Entry 1G5J (solution NMR); this record covers chains A and B.

# Chain A
Molecule: Apoptosis regulator bcl-X
Organism: Homo sapiens
UniProt: Q07817 (BCLX_HUMAN); residues 5-213 here correspond to UniProt positions 1-209 (UniProt number = residue number - 4)
Chain sequence (175 residues; each row starts with the number of its first residue; note: 40 numbers in that range are skipped by the numbering (no residue carries them; nothing is unmodelled there)):
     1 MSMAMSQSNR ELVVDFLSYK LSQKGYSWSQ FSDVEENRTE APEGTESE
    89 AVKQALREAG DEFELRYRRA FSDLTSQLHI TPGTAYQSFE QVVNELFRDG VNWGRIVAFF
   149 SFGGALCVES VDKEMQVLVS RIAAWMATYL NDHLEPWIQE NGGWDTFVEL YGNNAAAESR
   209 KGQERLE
Sequence notes: cloning artifact (1-4, 214-215)
Swiss-Prot annotation at these positions:
  - motif: Ser-8 to Trp-28 (BH4), Val-90 to Arg-104 (BH3), Glu-133 to Gly-152 (BH1), Pro-184 to Tyr-199 (BH2)

# Chain B
Molecule: Bad protein
UniProt: Q92934 (BAD_HUMAN); residues 301-325 here correspond to UniProt positions 140-164 (UniProt number = residue number - 161)
Chain sequence (25 residues; row label = number of the first residue in the row):
   301 NLWAAQRYGR ELRRMSDEFV DSFKK
Sequence notes: engineered mutation Val-320 (Glu159 in Q07817), Asp-321 (Gly160 in Q07817), Lys-325 (Gly164 in Q07817)

# Interface between chain A and chain B
Pairs across the interface (38; chain A residue first):
  Ala-97(A) / Phe-319(B)
  Glu-100(A) / Phe-319(B)
  Phe-101(A) / Leu-312(B)
  Phe-101(A) / Met-315(B)
  Phe-101(A) / Ser-316(B)
  Phe-101(A) / Phe-319(B)
  Arg-104(A) / Glu-318(B)
  Tyr-105(A) / Met-315(B)
  Ala-108(A) / Tyr-308(B)
  Ala-108(A) / Leu-312(B)
  Leu-112(A) / Tyr-308(B)
  Gln-115(A) / Ala-304(B)
  Leu-116(A) / Leu-302(B)
  Leu-116(A) / Ala-304(B)
  Ser-126(A) / Leu-302(B)
  Ser-126(A) / Ala-305(B)
  Gln-129(A) / Ala-305(B)
  Gln-129(A) / Gln-306(B)
  Val-130(A) / Ala-305(B)
  Val-130(A) / Gly-309(B)
  Glu-133(A) / Gln-306(B)
  Glu-133(A) / Arg-313(B)
  Leu-134(A) / Gly-309(B)
  Leu-134(A) / Leu-312(B)
  Gly-142(A) / Phe-319(B)
  Gly-142(A) / Val-320(B)
  Arg-143(A) / Arg-313(B)
  Arg-143(A) / Ser-316(B)
  Ala-146(A) / Leu-312(B)
  Phe-150(A) / Tyr-308(B)
  Phe-150(A) / Leu-312(B)
  Leu-198(A) / Phe-323(B)
  Leu-198(A) / Lys-324(B)
  Tyr-199(A) / Val-320(B)
  Tyr-199(A) / Phe-323(B)
  Ala-203(A) / Phe-323(B)
  Ala-204(A) / Phe-323(B)
  Ser-207(A) / Phe-323(B)
Interface residues without a listed pair, chain A (25 interface residues in all): Val-145, Leu-154
Interface residues without a listed pair, chain B (17 interface residues in all): Trp-303, Arg-310

# Overview
25 residues of chain A face 17 of chain B across their interface.
Here chain A is Apoptosis regulator bcl-X (Homo sapiens) and chain B is Bad protein. Entry 1G5J (Complex of
bcl-xl with peptide from bad) was determined by solution NMR.
